3SHC - chains H and I of the 3 polymer chains in the assembly; structure by X-ray diffraction, 1.90 A resolution.

Chain H:
Name: Thrombin heavy chain
Source organism: Homo sapiens
Notes: EC 3.4.21.5
Reference sequence: P00734 (THRB_HUMAN); the construct lacks a stretch of the UniProt sequence and is renumbered around it, so the offset changes along the chain: 16-36 = UniProt 364-384; 37-60 = UniProt 386-409; 61-77 = UniProt 419-435; 78-97 = UniProt 437-456; 7 more segments
Sequence (259 residues; row label = number of the first residue in the row; note: 1 number in that range is skipped by the numbering (no residue carries it; nothing is unmodelled there); a row labelled like 60A-60I holds insertion residues (60A, then the next letters in order)):
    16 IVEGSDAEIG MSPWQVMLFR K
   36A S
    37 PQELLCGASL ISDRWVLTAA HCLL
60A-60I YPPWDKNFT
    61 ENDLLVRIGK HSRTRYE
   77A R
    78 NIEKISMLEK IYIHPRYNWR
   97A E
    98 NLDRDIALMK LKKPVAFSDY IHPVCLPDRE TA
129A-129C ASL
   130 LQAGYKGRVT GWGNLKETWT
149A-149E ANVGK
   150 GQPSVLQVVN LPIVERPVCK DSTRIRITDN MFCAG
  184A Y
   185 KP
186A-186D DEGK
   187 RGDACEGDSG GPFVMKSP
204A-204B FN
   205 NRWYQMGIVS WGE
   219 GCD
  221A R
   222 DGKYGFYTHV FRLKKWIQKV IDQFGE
Not modelled in the structure: 148-149, 149A-149E, 247
Cystine bridges: Cys42-Cys58, Cys168-Cys182, Cys191-Cys220
Covalent attachments: N-acetylglucosamine (NAG) linked to Asn60G
Residues lining bound ligands: UBTHR101 (B01; D-phenylalanyl-N-[(4-chloropyridin-2-yl)methyl]-L-prolinamide): His57, Tyr60A, Trp60D, Glu97A, Asn98, Leu99, Asp189, Ala190, Cys191, Glu192, Ser195, Val213, Ser214, Trp215, Gly216, Gly219, Cys220, Gly226, Phe227, Tyr228
UniProt features mapped onto this chain:
  - region: Ala183 to Val200 (High affinity receptor-binding region which is also known as the TP508 peptide)
  - active site (Charge relay system): His57, Asp102, Ser195
  - glycosylation: Asn60G (N-linked (GlcNAc...) (complex) asparagine)

Chain I:
Name: Hirudin variant-2
Notes: fragment: residues in UNP 60-72
Reference sequence: P09945 (HIRV2_HIRME); residues 53-65 here correspond to UniProt positions 60-72 (UniProt number = residue number + 7)
Sequence (13 residues; numbered 53 to 65; the number before each row is that of its first residue):
    53 NGDFEEIPEE YLQ
Not modelled in the structure: 53, 65
Modified positions: Tyr63 (o-sulfo-l-tyrosine; TYS)
UniProt features mapped onto this chain:
  - region: Asp55 to Gln65 (Interaction with fibrinogen-binding exosite of thrombin)
  - modified residue: Tyr63 (Sulfotyrosine)

How chain H and chain I interact:
Pairs across the interface (26):
  Phe34(H) - Phe56(I)  hydrophobic
  Lys36(H) - Leu64(I)
  Gln38(H) - Phe56(I)
  Gln38(H) - Glu57(I)
  Gln38(H) - Glu58(I)
  Gln38(H) - Ile59(I)
  Gln38(H) - Leu64(I)
  Glu39(H) - Phe56(I)
  Leu40(H) - Phe56(I)
  Leu65(H) - Ile59(I)  hydrophobic
  Leu65(H) - Tyr63(I)
  Arg67(H) - Ile59(I)
  Arg73(H) - Asp55(I)  salt bridge
  Arg73(H) - Phe56(I)
  Thr74(H) - Asp55(I)
  Thr74(H) - Phe56(I)
  Thr74(H) - Glu57(I)  hydrogen bond (backbone-backbone)
  Arg75(H) - Glu57(I)
  Tyr76(H) - Glu57(I)  hydrogen bond (backbone-side chain)
  Tyr76(H) - Glu58(I)
  Tyr76(H) - Pro60(I)
  Tyr76(H) - Tyr63(I)
  Glu80(H) - Tyr63(I)
  Lys81(H) - Tyr63(I)
  Ile82(H) - Ile59(I)  hydrophobic
  Ile82(H) - Tyr63(I)
Other interface residues (no listed pair), chain H (16 interface residues in all): Met32, Met84
Other interface residues (no listed pair), chain I (9 interface residues in all): Gly54

In short:
The interface between chain H and chain I involves 16 residues on one side and 9 on the other, with 2 hydrogen
bonds and 1 salt bridge. Polar pairs include Arg73(H)-Asp55(I), Tyr76(H)-Glu57(I) and Thr74(H)-Glu57(I). Chain
H binds UBTHR101. Covalently linked N-acetylglucosamine: at Asn60G(H).
Chain H is Thrombin heavy chain (Homo sapiens) and chain I is Hirudin variant-2; the structure, Human Thrombin
In Complex With UBTHR101, was determined by X-ray diffraction together with 3P17, 3QTO, 3QTV, 3QWC, 3QX5, 3SHA
and 3 further entries from the same study.
